Entry 7QW9 (electron microscopy, 2.68 A resolution); this record covers chains A and B of the 4 polymer chains in the assembly.

# Chain A
Protein: Capsid protein VP1
From: Coxsackievirus A6
UniProt: Q6JKS2 (Q6JKS2_9ENTO); residues 1-304 here correspond to UniProt positions 567-870 (UniProt number = residue number + 566)
Chain sequence (304 residues; numbered 1 to 304; the number before each row is that of its first residue):
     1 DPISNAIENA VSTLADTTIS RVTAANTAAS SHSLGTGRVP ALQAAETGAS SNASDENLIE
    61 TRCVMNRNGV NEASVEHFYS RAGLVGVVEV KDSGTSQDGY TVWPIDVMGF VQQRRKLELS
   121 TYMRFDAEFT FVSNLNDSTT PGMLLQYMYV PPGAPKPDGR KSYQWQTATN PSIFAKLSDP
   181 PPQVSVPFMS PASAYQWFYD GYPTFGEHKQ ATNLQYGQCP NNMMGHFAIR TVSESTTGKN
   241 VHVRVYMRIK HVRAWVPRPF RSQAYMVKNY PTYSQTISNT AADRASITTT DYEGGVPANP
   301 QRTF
Not modelled in the structure: 1-8, 301-303
Reported in the primary citation:
  - binding site for myristic acid: Ala10, Val11, Thr13, Leu14, Ala15
  - conformationally variable residues (order/disorder transition): Phe205 to Leu214

# Chain B
Protein: Capsid protein VP2
From: Coxsackievirus A6
UniProt: Q6JKS2 (Q6JKS2_9ENTO); residues 1-256 here correspond to UniProt positions 70-325 (UniProt number = residue number + 69)
Chain sequence (256 residues; each row starts with the number of its first residue):
     1 SPSVEACGYS DRVAQLTVGN STITTQEAAN IVLSYGEWPG YCPSTDATAV DKPTRPDVSV
    61 NRFYTLSTKS WKTESTGWYW KFPDVLNDTG VFGQNAQFHY LYRSGFCMHV QCNASKFHQG
   121 ALLVVVIPEF VVAASSPATK PNGQGLYPDF AHTNPGKEGQ VFRDPYVLDA GIPLSQALVF
   181 PHQWINLRTN NCATIIMPYV NALPFDSALN HSNFGLAVIP ISPLKYCNGA TTEVPITLTI
   241 APLNSEFSGL RQAIKQ
Not modelled in the structure: 1-6
Reported in the primary citation:
  - conformationally variable residues (order/disorder transition): Thr139 to Gly143
  - contacts within the chain: Tyr41-Arg55 (cation-pi contact)

# Interface between chain A and chain B
Pairs across the interface (100; chain A residue first):
  Ala45(A) - Trp184(B)
  Glu46(A) - Gln183(B)
  Glu46(A) - Trp184(B)  hydrogen bond (backbone-backbone)
  Glu46(A) - Asn186(B)  hydrogen bond
  Glu46(A) - Thr189(B)
  Glu46(A) - Asn190(B)
  Thr47(A) - Ala29(B)
  Thr47(A) - Val32(B)
  Thr47(A) - Gln183(B)
  Gly48(A) - His182(B)  hydrogen bond (backbone-side chain)
  Thr121(A) - Glu129(B)
  Tyr122(A) - Glu129(B)  hydrogen bond
  Tyr122(A) - Val200(B)
  Tyr122(A) - Asn201(B)
  Tyr122(A) - Ala202(B)
  Ala192(A) - Leu203(B)  hydrophobic
  Ser193(A) - Ala202(B)
  Ala194(A) - Ala202(B)
  Gln196(A) - Glu129(B)  hydrogen bond
  Gln196(A) - Asn201(B)
  Phe198(A) - Glu129(B)
  Phe198(A) - Val131(B)  hydrophobic
  Tyr199(A) - Glu129(B)
  Tyr199(A) - Val131(B)
  Tyr199(A) - His211(B)
  Asp200(A) - Lys81(B)  salt bridge
  Asp200(A) - Glu129(B)  hydrogen bond (backbone-side chain)
  Asp200(A) - Phe130(B)  hydrogen bond (side chain-backbone)
  Asp200(A) - His211(B)
  Asp200(A) - Ser212(B)  hydrogen bond (backbone-backbone)
  Gly201(A) - Asn210(B)
  Tyr202(A) - Phe150(B)
  Tyr202(A) - Thr153(B)  hydrogen bond
  Tyr202(A) - Asn154(B)
  Tyr202(A) - Asn210(B)  hydrogen bond (backbone-backbone)
  Thr204(A) - Asn210(B)
  Phe205(A) - Tyr100(B)  hydrophobic
  Phe205(A) - Ser207(B)
  Phe205(A) - Asn210(B)
  Phe205(A) - Arg251(B)
  Gly206(A) - Gln256(B)
  His208(A) - Phe150(B)
  Lys209(A) - Phe150(B)
  Asn213(A) - Tyr147(B)
  Asn213(A) - Pro148(B)  hydrogen bond (side chain-backbone)
  Asn213(A) - Asp149(B)
  Asn213(A) - Phe150(B)
  Leu214(A) - Tyr147(B)  hydrophobic
  Tyr216(A) - Lys81(B)  hydrogen bond
  Tyr216(A) - Phe130(B)
  Tyr216(A) - Val131(B)
  Tyr216(A) - Val132(B)  hydrogen bond (side chain-backbone)
  Tyr216(A) - Pro148(B)  hydrophobic
  Tyr216(A) - Thr153(B)
  Asn221(A) - Leu203(B)
  Val256(A) - Tyr35(B)
  Val256(A) - Pro128(B)  hydrophobic
  Val256(A) - Val200(B)  hydrophobic
  Pro257(A) - Val179(B)
  Pro257(A) - Phe180(B)
  Arg258(A) - Pro128(B)  hydrogen bond (side chain-backbone)
  Arg258(A) - Glu129(B)  hydrogen bond (side chain-backbone)
  Arg258(A) - Phe180(B)
  Pro259(A) - Ile172(B)
  Pro259(A) - Gln176(B)
  Pro259(A) - Phe180(B)
  Phe260(A) - Pro173(B)
  Phe260(A) - Gln176(B)
  Arg261(A) - Ala170(B)  hydrogen bond (side chain-backbone)
  Arg261(A) - Gly171(B)
  Arg261(A) - Ile172(B)
  Ser262(A) - Gly171(B)  hydrogen bond (backbone-backbone)
  Ser262(A) - Pro173(B)
  Gln263(A) - Val167(B)
  Gln263(A) - Gly171(B)
  Met266(A) - Pro141(B)
  Tyr270(A) - Tyr147(B)  hydrophobic
  Pro271(A) - Val131(B)  hydrophobic
  Pro271(A) - Ala133(B)
  Thr272(A) - Ala134(B)
  Thr272(A) - Leu146(B)
  Tyr273(A) - Ala133(B)  hydrophobic
  Tyr273(A) - Ala134(B)
  Tyr273(A) - Ser135(B)
  Tyr273(A) - Ser136(B)  hydrogen bond (backbone-backbone)
  Tyr273(A) - Arg163(B)  hydrogen bond
  Tyr273(A) - Asp164(B)  hydrogen bond
  Tyr273(A) - Val167(B)
  Tyr273(A) - Asp169(B)  hydrogen bond
  Tyr273(A) - Ala170(B)
  Tyr273(A) - Gly171(B)
  Ser274(A) - Ser136(B)
  Gln275(A) - Ser135(B)
  Gln275(A) - Ser136(B)  hydrogen bond (backbone-backbone)
  Gln275(A) - Pro137(B)
  Ile277(A) - Tyr166(B)  hydrophobic
  Ile277(A) - Val167(B)  hydrophobic
  Asn279(A) - Tyr166(B)
  Thr280(A) - Tyr166(B)  hydrogen bond (backbone-side chain)
  Thr280(A) - Pro173(B)
Other interface residues (no listed pair), chain A (47 interface residues in all): Pro203, Glu207, Thr212, Val267, Thr276
Other interface residues (no listed pair), chain B (56 interface residues in all): Asn30, Ile127, Ala138, Ala177, Leu209

# Summary
47 residues of chain A face 56 of chain B across their interface; the contacts include 23 hydrogen bonds and 1
salt bridge. Polar pairs include Asp200(A)-Lys81(B), Glu46(A)-Asn186(B) and Gly48(A)-His182(B). The paper
reports a binding site for myristic acid at Ala10(A), Val11(A) and Thr13(A) among others; conformational
variability at Phe205(A) and Thr139(B).
Here chain A is Capsid protein VP1 and chain B is Capsid protein VP2, both from Coxsackievirus A6. Entry 7QW9
(Cryo-EM structure of coxsackievirus A6 mature virion) was determined by electron microscopy, deposited
together with 7QVX and 7QVY.
